Entry 3OQG (X-ray diffraction, 1.75 A resolution); this record covers chains A and B of the 4 polymer chains in the assembly.

# Chain A (and B)
Protein: Hpy188I
Organism: Helicobacter pylori
Notes: chain B of this document is another copy of the same molecule, construct and numbering; everything in this record applies to it too
UniProtKB: Q9KJ88 (Q9KJ88_HELPY); residue numbers follow UniProt; this construct covers 1-170
Amino-acid sequence (180 residues; each row starts with the number of its first residue; numbers below 1 keep their minus sign (Met-9 is residue -9)):
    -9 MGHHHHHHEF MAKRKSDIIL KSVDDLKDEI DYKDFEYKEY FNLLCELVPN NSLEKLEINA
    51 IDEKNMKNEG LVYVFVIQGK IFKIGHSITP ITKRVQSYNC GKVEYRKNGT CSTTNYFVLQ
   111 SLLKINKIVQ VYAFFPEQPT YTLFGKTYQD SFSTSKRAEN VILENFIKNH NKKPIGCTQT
Disordered / not traced: -9 to -6 (chain B: -9 to -5)
Modified residues: Mse56 (selenomethionine; parent Met)
Construct notes: expression tag (-9 to 0)
Reported in the primary citation:
  - binding site for the 9-nt DNA strand: Lys73, His76, Arg84, Ser87, Cys90, Thr100, Ser102, Gln169
  - specificity-determining residues: Ser87 (proposed by the authors, not directly observed)
  - catalytic residues: Tyr63, His76, Arg84, Glu149
  - catalytic residues: Tyr88 (proposed by the authors, not directly observed)
  - contacts within the chain: Lys73-Tyr88 (hydrogen bond), Tyr63-Tyr88
  - Na+ coordination: Glu149

# How chain A and chain B interact
Residue-residue contacts - 116 pairs, chain A then chain B:
  Arg4(A) - Asn98(B)
  Arg4(A) - Thr100(B)
  Lys5(A) - Ile165(B)  hydrogen bond (side chain-backbone)
  Lys5(A) - Cys167(B)  hydrogen bond (side chain-backbone)
  Lys5(A) - Thr168(B)  hydrogen bond
  Asp15(A) - Ile165(B)
  Leu16(A) - Ile165(B)  hydrophobic
  Asp18(A) - Lys162(B)  hydrogen bond (backbone-side chain)
  Glu19(A) - Lys162(B)  salt bridge
  Glu19(A) - Pro164(B)
  Glu19(A) - Ile165(B)  hydrogen bond (side chain-backbone)
  Ile20(A) - Phe156(B)  hydrophobic
  Ile20(A) - His160(B)
  Asp24(A) - His160(B)  hydrogen bond (backbone-side chain)
  Phe25(A) - Ile152(B)  hydrophobic
  Glu26(A) - Asn155(B)
  Glu26(A) - Phe156(B)
  Glu26(A) - Asn159(B)  hydrogen bond
  Glu26(A) - His160(B)  salt bridge
  Tyr27(A) - Phe134(B)  hydrophobic
  Tyr27(A) - Val151(B)
  Tyr27(A) - Ile152(B)  hydrophobic
  Tyr27(A) - Asn155(B)  hydrogen bond
  Tyr30(A) - Phe134(B)  hydrophobic
  Phe31(A) - Ile152(B)  hydrophobic
  Leu61(A) - Ser145(B)
  Val62(A) - Ser145(B)
  Val62(A) - Ala148(B)  hydrophobic
  Val62(A) - Glu149(B)
  Ile71(A) - Phe156(B)  hydrophobic
  Ile71(A) - Pro164(B)  hydrophobic
  Phe72(A) - Pro164(B)
  Phe72(A) - Ile165(B)
  Phe72(A) - Gly166(B)  hydrogen bond (backbone-backbone)
  Lys73(A) - Pro164(B)
  Ile74(A) - Leu153(B)  hydrophobic
  Ile74(A) - Phe156(B)  hydrophobic
  Ile74(A) - Cys167(B)  hydrogen bond (backbone-side chain)
  Gly75(A) - Glu149(B)
  His76(A) - Ser145(B)
  His76(A) - Lys146(B)
  His76(A) - Glu149(B)  salt bridge
  Ser77(A) - Ser145(B)
  Ile78(A) - Ser143(B)
  Ile78(A) - Ser145(B)
  Arg96(A) - Asn98(B)  hydrogen bond (side chain-backbone)
  Arg96(A) - Gly99(B)
  Arg96(A) - Thr100(B)
  Asn98(A) - Arg4(B)
  Asn98(A) - Arg96(B)  hydrogen bond (backbone-side chain)
  Gly99(A) - Arg96(B)
  Gly99(A) - Gly99(B)
  Gly99(A) - Thr103(B)
  Thr100(A) - Arg4(B)
  Thr100(A) - Arg96(B)
  Thr103(A) - Gly99(B)
  Phe107(A) - Gly166(B)
  Phe124(A) - Phe134(B)  hydrophobic
  Pro126(A) - Leu133(B)  hydrophobic
  Pro126(A) - Thr144(B)
  Pro126(A) - Ser145(B)
  Glu127(A) - Thr144(B)
  Pro129(A) - Thr130(B)
  Pro129(A) - Thr144(B)
  Thr130(A) - Pro129(B)
  Leu133(A) - Pro126(B)  hydrophobic
  Phe134(A) - Tyr27(B)  hydrophobic
  Phe134(A) - Tyr30(B)
  Phe134(A) - Phe124(B)  hydrophobic
  Ser141(A) - Ser143(B)
  Ser143(A) - Ile78(B)
  Ser143(A) - Ser141(B)
  Ser143(A) - Ser143(B)
  Thr144(A) - Pro126(B)
  Thr144(A) - Glu127(B)
  Thr144(A) - Pro129(B)
  Ser145(A) - Leu61(B)
  Ser145(A) - Val62(B)
  Ser145(A) - His76(B)
  Ser145(A) - Ser77(B)
  Ser145(A) - Ile78(B)
  Ser145(A) - Pro126(B)
  Lys146(A) - His76(B)
  Ala148(A) - Val62(B)  hydrophobic
  Glu149(A) - Val62(B)
  Glu149(A) - Gly75(B)
  Glu149(A) - His76(B)  salt bridge
  Val151(A) - Tyr27(B)
  Ile152(A) - Phe25(B)  hydrophobic
  Ile152(A) - Tyr27(B)  hydrophobic
  Ile152(A) - Phe31(B)  hydrophobic
  Asn155(A) - Glu26(B)  hydrogen bond
  Asn155(A) - Tyr27(B)
  Phe156(A) - Ile20(B)  hydrophobic
  Phe156(A) - Ile71(B)  hydrophobic
  Phe156(A) - Ile74(B)  hydrophobic
  Asn159(A) - Glu26(B)  hydrogen bond
  His160(A) - Ile20(B)
  His160(A) - Asp24(B)  hydrogen bond (side chain-backbone)
  Lys162(A) - Asp18(B)  hydrogen bond (side chain-backbone)
  Lys162(A) - Glu19(B)  salt bridge
  Pro164(A) - Glu19(B)
  Pro164(A) - Ile71(B)  hydrophobic
  Pro164(A) - Phe72(B)
  Pro164(A) - Lys73(B)
  Ile165(A) - Lys5(B)  hydrogen bond (backbone-side chain)
  Ile165(A) - Asp15(B)
  Ile165(A) - Leu16(B)  hydrophobic
  Ile165(A) - Glu19(B)  hydrogen bond (backbone-side chain)
  Ile165(A) - Phe72(B)
  Gly166(A) - Phe72(B)  hydrogen bond (backbone-backbone)
  Gly166(A) - Lys73(B)
  Gly166(A) - Phe107(B)
  Cys167(A) - Lys5(B)
  Cys167(A) - Ile74(B)  hydrogen bond (side chain-backbone)
  Thr168(A) - Lys5(B)  hydrogen bond
Also at the interface, not in a pair above, chain A (64 interface residues in all): Lys3, Leu10, Gly60, Cys101, Tyr131, Phe142, Leu153, Lys158, Lys163
Also at the interface, not in a pair above, chain B (62 interface residues in all): Leu10, Gly60, Cys101, Tyr131, Phe142, Lys163

# Overview
The interface between chain A and chain B involves 64 residues on one side and 62 on the other; the contacts
include 21 hydrogen bonds and 5 salt bridges. Polar contacts include Glu19(A)-Lys162(B), Glu26(A)-His160(B)
and His76(A)-Glu149(B). From the paper: catalytic residues Tyr63(A), His76(A) and Arg84(A) among others; a
binding site for the 9-nt DNA strand at Lys73(A), His76(A) and Arg84(A) among others.
Both chains are Hpy188I (Helicobacter pylori). Entry 3OQG (Restriction endonuclease HPY188I in complex with
substrate DNA) was determined by X-ray diffraction, deposited together with 3OR3.
